4NHH - chains M and B of the 12 polymer chains in the assembly; structure by X-ray diffraction, 6.50 A resolution (low resolution: residue-level contacts below are approximate; hydrogen-bond / salt-bridge calls are withheld).

# Chain M
Protein: Hepatitis B virus receptor binding protein
From: Homo sapiens
UniProtKB: Q6PYX1 (Q6PYX1_HUMAN); aligned to UniProt positions 140-368 over residues 1-247 (the alignment contains insertions or deletions, so no single offset holds)
Chain sequence (229 residues; row label = number of the first residue in the row; note: 20 numbers in that range are skipped by the numbering (no residue carries them; nothing is unmodelled there); a row labelled like 82A-82B holds insertion residues (82A, then the next letters in order)):
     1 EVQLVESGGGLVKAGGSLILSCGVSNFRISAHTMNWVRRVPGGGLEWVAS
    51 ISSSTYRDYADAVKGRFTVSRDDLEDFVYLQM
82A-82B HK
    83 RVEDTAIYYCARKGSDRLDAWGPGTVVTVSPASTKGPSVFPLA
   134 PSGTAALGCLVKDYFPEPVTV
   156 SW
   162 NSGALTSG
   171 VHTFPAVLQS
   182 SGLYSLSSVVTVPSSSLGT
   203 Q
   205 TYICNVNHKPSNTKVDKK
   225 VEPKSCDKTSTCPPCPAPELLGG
Unresolved in the structure: 82A-82B, 134-135, 229-247
Differences from the reference sequence: conflict Glu1 (Ser140 in Q6PYX1), Gln3 (Phe142 in Q6PYX1), Gly10 (Phe144 in Q6PYX1), 82 further conflict positions vs the reference (Q6PYX1) not listed; expression tag (5-9, 25-26, 31, 37-38, 41-42, 47, 58-62, 70-73, 77-78, 81, 83-84, 86-89, 93-94, 103-104, 106, 115-116, 188-191, 200, 213-215, 218-222, 225-226, 230-232, 238-245)
Disulfide bonds: Cys22-Cys92, Cys142-Cys208

# Chain B
Protein: 2G12 IgG dimer heavy chain
From: Homo sapiens
Chain sequence (211 residues; numbered 238 to 448; the number before each row is that of its first residue):
   238 PSVFLFPPKPKDTLMISRTPEVTCVVVDVSHEDPQVKFNWYVDGVQVHNA
   288 KTKPREQQYNSTYRVVSVLTVLHQNWLDGKEYKCKVSNKALPAPIEKTIS
   338 KAKGQPREPQVYTLPPSREEMTKNQVSLTCLVKGFYPSDIAVEWESNGQP
   388 ENNYKTTPPVLDSDGSFFLYSKLTVDKSRWQQGNVFSCSVMHEALHNHYT
   438 QKSLSLSPGKG
Unresolved in the structure: 444-448
Disulfide bonds: Cys261-Cys321, Cys367-Cys425

# Chain M / chain B interface
Pairs across the interface (13):
  Ala14(M) - Val282(B)
  Arg83(M) - Asp315(B)
  Val84(M) - Asp280(B)
  Glu85(M) - Asp280(B)
  Pro113(M) - Asp280(B)
  Pro113(M) - Gly281(B)
  Pro113(M) - Val282(B)
  Ala114(M) - Val282(B)
  Ser115(M) - Val282(B)
  Gly118(M) - His285(B)
  Ser215(M) - His285(B)
  Asn216(M) - Asn286(B)
  Thr217(M) - His285(B)
Other interface residues (no listed pair), chain M (13 interface residues in all): Thr116, Lys117
Other interface residues (no listed pair), chain B (9 interface residues in all): Gln283, Ala287, Lys317

# Overview
13 residues of chain M and 9 residues of chain B are in contact.
Here chain M is Hepatitis B virus receptor binding protein and chain B is 2G12 IgG dimer heavy chain, both
from Homo sapiens. Entry 4NHH (Structure of 2G12 IgG Dimer) was determined by X-ray diffraction, deposited
together with 4NHG.
